8YIF - chain A; structure by X-ray diffraction, 1.60 A resolution.

Chain A:
Protein: Alpha-glucosidase
Organism: Arthrobacter globiformis
Reference sequence: D2YYD7 (D2YYD7_ARTGO); residue numbers follow UniProt; this construct covers 1-567
Amino-acid sequence (575 residues; each row starts with the number of its first residue):
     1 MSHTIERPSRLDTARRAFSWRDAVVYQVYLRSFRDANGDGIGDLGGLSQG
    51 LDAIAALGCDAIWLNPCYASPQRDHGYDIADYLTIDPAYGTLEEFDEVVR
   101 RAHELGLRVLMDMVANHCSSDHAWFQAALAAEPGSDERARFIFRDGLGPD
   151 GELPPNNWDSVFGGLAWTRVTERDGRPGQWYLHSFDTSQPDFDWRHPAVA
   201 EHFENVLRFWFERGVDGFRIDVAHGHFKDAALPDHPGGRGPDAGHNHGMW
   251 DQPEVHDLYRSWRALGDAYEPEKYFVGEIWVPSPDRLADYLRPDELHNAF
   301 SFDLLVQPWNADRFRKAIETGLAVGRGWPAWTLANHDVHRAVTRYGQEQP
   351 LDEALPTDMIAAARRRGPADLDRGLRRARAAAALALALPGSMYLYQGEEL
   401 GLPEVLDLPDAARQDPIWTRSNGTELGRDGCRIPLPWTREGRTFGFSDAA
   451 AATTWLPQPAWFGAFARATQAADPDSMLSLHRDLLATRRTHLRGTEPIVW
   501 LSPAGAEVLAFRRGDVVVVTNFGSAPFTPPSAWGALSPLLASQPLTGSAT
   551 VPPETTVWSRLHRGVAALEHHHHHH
Not modelled in the structure: 1-16, 351-358, 546, 563-575
Sequence notes: expression tag (568-575)
Small-molecule neighbours: Acarviosin (A1L2I): D74, Y77, V114, H117, V161, F162, F185, Q189, R219, D221, V222, H224, E278, W280, H336, D337, I360, R364, R428, R432

Summary:
Chain A binds Acarviosin.
Chain A is Alpha-glucosidase (Arthrobacter globiformis); the structure, Crystal structure of GH13_30
alpha-glucosidase CmmB in complex with acarviosin, was determined by X-ray diffraction together with 8YIE from
the same study.
